Entry 6N9W (electron microscopy, 4.00 A resolution); this record covers chains B and T of the 9 polymer chains in the assembly.

== Chain B ==
Protein: DNA primase/helicase
Source organism: Enterobacteria phage T7
Notes: EC 2.7.7.-, 3.6.4.12
UniProt: P03692 (PRIM_BPT7); residue numbers follow UniProt; this construct covers 1-566
Chain sequence (566 residues; each row starts with the number of its first residue):
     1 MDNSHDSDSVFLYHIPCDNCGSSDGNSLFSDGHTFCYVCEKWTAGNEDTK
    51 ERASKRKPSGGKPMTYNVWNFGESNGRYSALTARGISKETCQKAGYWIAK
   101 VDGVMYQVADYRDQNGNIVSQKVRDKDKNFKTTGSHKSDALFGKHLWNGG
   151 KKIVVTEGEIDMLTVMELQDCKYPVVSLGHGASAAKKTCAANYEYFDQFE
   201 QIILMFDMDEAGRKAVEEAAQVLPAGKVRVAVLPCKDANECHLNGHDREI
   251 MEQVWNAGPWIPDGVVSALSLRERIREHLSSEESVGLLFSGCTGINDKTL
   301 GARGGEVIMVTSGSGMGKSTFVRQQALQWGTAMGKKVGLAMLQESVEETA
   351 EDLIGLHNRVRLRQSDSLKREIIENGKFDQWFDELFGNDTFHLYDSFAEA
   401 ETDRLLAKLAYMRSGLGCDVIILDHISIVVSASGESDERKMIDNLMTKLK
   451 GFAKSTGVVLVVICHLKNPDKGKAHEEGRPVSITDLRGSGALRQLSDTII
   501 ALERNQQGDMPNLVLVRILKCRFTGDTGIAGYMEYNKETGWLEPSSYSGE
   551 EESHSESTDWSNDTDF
Disordered / not traced: 1-64, 282-283, 397-401, 432-435, 550-566
Disulfides: Cys235-Cys241
Sequence notes: engineered mutation Gln343 (Glu in P03692)
Ion coordination: Mg2+: Ser319, Gln343 (together with dTTP)
Ligand contacts:
  - dTTP (TTP), molecule 1: Ser312, Gly313, Gly315, Met316, Gly317, Lys318, Ser319, Thr320, Gln343, His465, Arg504, Pro511, Asn512, Val514, Tyr535, Lys537
  - dTTP (TTP), molecule 2: Gln494, Lys520, Cys521, Arg522, Phe523, Thr524, Gly525
UniProt features mapped onto this chain:
  - zinc finger: Cys17 to Cys39 (C4-like)
  - region: Glu550 to Phe566 (Binding to viral DNA polymerase)
  - binding site (Zn(2+)): Cys17, Cys20, Cys36, Cys39
  - binding site (Mg(2+)): Glu157, Asp207, Asp237
  - binding site (ATP): Ser312 to Ser319
  - site (dTTP/dATP binding): Arg361, His465, Arg504, Arg522, Tyr535
What the authors report for this chain:
  - mutagenesis - E343Q: abolished catalytic activity (citing earlier work)
  - specificity-determining residues: His33 (citing earlier work)

== Chain T ==
Molecule: Template
Sequence (44 nucleotides; each row starts with the number of its first residue):
  1999 TTTTTAGCTGGTCATTTTTTTTTTTTTTTTTTTTTTTTTTTTTT
Disordered / not traced: 1999-2001, 2014-2030

== Chain B / chain T interface ==
Residue-residue contacts - 10 pairs, chain B then chain T:
  Asp437(B) - DT2037(T)  base contact
  Arg439(B) - DT2036(T)  hydrogen bond to the base
  Arg439(B) - DT2037(T)  sugar contact
  Lys467(B) - DT2039(T)  salt bridge to the phosphate
  Asn468(B) - DT2040(T)  hydrogen bond to the phosphate
  Leu486(B) - DT2039(T)  phosphate contact
  Arg487(B) - DT2039(T)  phosphate contact
  Gly488(B) - DT2038(T)  sugar contact
  Gly488(B) - DT2039(T)  hydrogen bond to the phosphate
  Gly490(B) - DT2038(T)  phosphate contact
Interface residues without a listed pair, chain B (9 interface residues in all): Ser489

== Summary ==
The interface between chain B and chain T involves 9 residues on one side and 5 on the other; the contacts
include 3 hydrogen bonds and 1 salt bridge. Polar pairs include Arg439(B)-DT2036(T), Asn468(B)-DT2040(T) and
Gly488(B)-DT2039(T). Chain B binds dTTP. From the paper: E343Q of chain B abolishes catalytic activity; the
specificity determinant His33(B).
Chain B is DNA primase/helicase (Enterobacteria phage T7) and chain T is Template; the structure, Structure of
bacteriophage T7 lagging-strand DNA polymerase (D5A/E7A) and gp4 (helicase/primase) bound to DNA including
RNA/DNA ..., was determined by electron microscopy (same publication as 6N7I, 6N7N, 6N7S, 6N7T, 6N7V, 6N7W and
3 further entries).
